PDB entry 8DPM | electron microscopy, 3.00 A resolution | chains F and J of the 15 polymer chains in the assembly

Chain F:
Molecule: Glycoprotein GP1
Source organism: Ebola virus - Mayinga, Zaire, 1976
Reference sequence: Q05320 (VGP_EBOZM); numbering as in UniProt (aligned over 33-312)
Sequence (280 residues; each row starts with the number of its first residue):
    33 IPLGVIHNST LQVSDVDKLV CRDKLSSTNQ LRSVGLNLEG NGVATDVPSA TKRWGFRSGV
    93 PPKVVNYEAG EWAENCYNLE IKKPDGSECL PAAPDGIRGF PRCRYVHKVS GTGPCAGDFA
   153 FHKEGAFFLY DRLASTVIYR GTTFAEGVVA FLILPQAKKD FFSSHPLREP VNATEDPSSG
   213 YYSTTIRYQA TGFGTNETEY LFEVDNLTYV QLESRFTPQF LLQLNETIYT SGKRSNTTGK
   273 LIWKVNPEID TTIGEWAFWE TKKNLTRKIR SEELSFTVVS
Disordered / not traced: 189-212, 234-312
Curated features (UniProtKB/Swiss-Prot):
  - site (Involved in receptor recognition and/or post-binding events): L57, L63, R64, F88, K95, I170
  - glycosylation (N-linked (GlcNAc...) asparagine): N40, N204, N228, N238, N257, N268, N296
  - natural variant: S65 (S65P: In strain: Isolate mouse-adapted), S246 (S246P: In strain: Isolate mouse-adapted)
  - mutagenesis: N40 (N40D: Induces GP1 secretion. Complete loss of virus capability to enter into host cell), C53 (C53G: Induces GP1 secretion. Complete loss of virus capability to enter into host cell), D55 (D55A: 80% loss of virus capability to enter into host cell; D55E/K: No effect on viral entry), L57 (L57A: Complete loss of virus capability to enter into host cell; L57F/I/K: 90% loss of virus capability to enter into host cell), L63 (L63A: 90% loss of virus capability to enter into host cell; L63F: Almost complete loss of virus capability to enter into host cell; L63K: Complete loss of virus capability to enter into host cell), R64 (R64A/E: Complete loss of virus capability to enter into host cell; R64K: No loss of virus capability to enter into host cell), F88 (F88A/E: Complete loss of virus capability to enter into host cell; F88A: About 50% loss of ability to counteract host BST2; F88I: No loss of virus capability to enter into host cell), K95 (K95A/E: 80% loss of virus capability to enter into host cell; K95R: 20% loss of virus capability to enter into host cell), C108 (C108G: Almost complete loss of expression of GP1 and GP2. Almost complete loss of virus capability to enter into host cell), L111 (L111A: About 60% loss of ability to counteract host BST2), C121 (C121G: Reduced levels of expression of GP1 and GP2. 50% loss of virus capability to enter into host cell), L122 (L122A: About 60% loss of ability to counteract host BST2), 7 further mutagenesis entries in UniProt
Disulfide bonds: C108-C135, C121-C147
Covalent attachments: N-acetylglucosamine (NAG) linked to N228

Chain J:
Molecule: Antibody 9.20.1A2 Fab light chain
Source organism: Homo sapiens
Notes: antibody fragment or engineered binder
Sequence (112 residues; numbered 1 to 112; the number before each row is that of its first residue):
     1 QSVLTQPPSV SGAPGQTVTI SCTGSYSNIG AGYDVQWYQH LPGTAPKLLI YDNVHRPSGV
    61 PDRFSGSKSG TSASLAITGL QTEDEADYYC QSYDSRLRDQ WVFGGGTKLT VL
Disordered / not traced: 1-2
Disulfide bonds: C22-C90

Interface between chain F and chain J:
Pairs across the interface (17; chain F residue first):
  P116(F) - Y33(J)  hydrophobic
  P116(F) - Y93(J)  hydrophobic
  P116(F) - W101(J)  hydrogen bond (backbone-side chain)
  D117(F) - Y93(J)  hydrogen bond
  D117(F) - W101(J)
  T144(F) - D99(J)  hydrogen bond
  G145(F) - D99(J)
  P146(F) - A31(J)
  P146(F) - Y33(J)
  T223(F) - R98(J)
  T223(F) - D99(J)
  G224(F) - Y33(J)
  G224(F) - D99(J)  hydrogen bond (backbone-side chain)
  T227(F) - A31(J)
  T227(F) - S95(J)  hydrogen bond
  E229(F) - S95(J)  hydrogen bond (backbone-side chain)
  E229(F) - R96(J)
Interface residues without a listed pair, chain F (12 interface residues in all): K115, A148, E231
Interface residues without a listed pair, chain J (12 interface residues in all): G32, D34, Q36, D52

Overview:
The chain F/chain J interface involves 12 residues from each chain; the contacts include 6 hydrogen bonds.
Polar pairs include P116(F)-W101(J), D117(F)-Y93(J) and T144(F)-D99(J). Covalently linked N-acetylglucosamine:
at N228(F). Curated annotation (UniProt) lists 19 mutagenesis sites on chain F.
Here chain F is Glycoprotein GP1 (Ebola virus - Mayinga, Zaire, 1976) and chain J is Antibody 9.20.1A2 Fab
light chain (Homo sapiens). Entry 8DPM (Structure of EBOV GP lacking the mucin-like domain with 9.20.1A2 Fab
and 6D6 scFv bound) was determined by electron microscopy, deposited together with 8DPL.
